Entry 9NBA (electron microscopy, 8.60 A resolution (very low resolution: no residue pairs are listed; an interface is given only as per-side residue counts)); this record covers chains C and E of the 6 polymer chains in the assembly.

== Chain C ==
Name: AUGMIN subunit 3
Organism: Arabidopsis thaliana
Reference sequence: Q0WQE7 (AUG3_ARATH); residues 1-617 here = UniProt positions 1-617
Amino-acid sequence (617 residues; numbered 1 to 617; the number before each row is that of its first residue):
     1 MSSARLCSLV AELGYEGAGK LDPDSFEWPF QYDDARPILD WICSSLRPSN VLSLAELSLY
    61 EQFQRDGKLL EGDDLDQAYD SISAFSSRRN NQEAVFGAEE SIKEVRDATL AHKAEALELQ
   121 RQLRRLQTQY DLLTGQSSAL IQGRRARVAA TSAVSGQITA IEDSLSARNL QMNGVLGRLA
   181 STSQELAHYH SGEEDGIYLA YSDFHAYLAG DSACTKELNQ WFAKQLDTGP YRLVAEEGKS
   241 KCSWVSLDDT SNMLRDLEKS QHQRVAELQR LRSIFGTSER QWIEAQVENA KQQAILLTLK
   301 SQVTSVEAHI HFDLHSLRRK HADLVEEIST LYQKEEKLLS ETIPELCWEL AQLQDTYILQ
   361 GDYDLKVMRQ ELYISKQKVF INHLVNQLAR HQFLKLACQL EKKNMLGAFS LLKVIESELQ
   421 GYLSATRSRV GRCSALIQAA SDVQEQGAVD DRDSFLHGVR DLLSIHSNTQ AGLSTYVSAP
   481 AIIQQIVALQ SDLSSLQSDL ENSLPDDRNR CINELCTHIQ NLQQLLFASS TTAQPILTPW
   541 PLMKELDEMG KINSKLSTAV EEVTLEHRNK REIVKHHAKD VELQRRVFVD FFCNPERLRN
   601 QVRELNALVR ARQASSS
Disordered / not traced: 1-164, 424-617

== Chain E ==
Name: AUGMIN subunit 5
Organism: Arabidopsis thaliana
Reference sequence: Q9FMB4 (AUG5_ARATH); aligned to UniProt positions 1-747 over residues 1-747 (the alignment contains insertions or deletions, so no single offset holds)
Amino-acid sequence (747 residues; numbered 1 to 747; the number before each row is that of its first residue):
     1 MQSLSSSAPT PEAILEWLQK EMGYRQLGPY NGSSKSHVPS IDAIRKICRG NMIPIWNFLI
    61 NRVKSEKTVE RIRRNITVHG GSSNASIGSS VNPGKEESKS KGRRKDKTVT GESSSYAEDR
   121 EAALQERELA AKEVERLRNI VRRQRKDLKA RMLEVSREEA ERKRMLDERA NYRHKQALLE
   181 AYDQQCDEAT RIFAEYHKRL QVYVNQANDA QRSVNSSNEV LSSLSANSER EAVYSTVKGT
   241 KSADDVILME TTRERNIRIV CDLLASRMIE RIRNSFPAYE GNGICSLPEL ETAKLGFEYD
   301 GEITDEMKTV IVNSLRGPPL LLQAIAAYTL RIKTLISREM EKIDVRADAE MLRYKFENNR
   361 VTDNSSSDVS SPSNNQLLER QKAHVQQFLA TEDALNKAAE ARDLCHKFIN RLHGSADTAT
   421 HSFVGGTTQS GSNLRQFELD VWGKEREAAG LRASLNTLLS EIQRLNKLCA ERKEAEDSLK
   481 KKWKKIEEFD ARRSELETIY TTLLKANMDA VAFWNQQPLA AREYASATVI PASEVVVDIS
   541 NSAKDFIEKE VSAFFQSPDN SLYMLPATPQ GLARDPSAIP SICRISAALQ YPAGLEGSDA
   601 SLASVLESLE FCLRVRGSEA CVLEDLAKAI DLVHIRQDLV ESGHSLLDHA FRAQQKYERT
   661 TNYCLDLASE QENTISDQWL PELRTAVQNA QASSEHCKYV RGLLDEWWEQ PASTVVDWVT
   721 VDGQSVAAWQ NHVKQLLAFY DKESLRT
Disordered / not traced: 1-180, 552-747

== How chain C and chain E interact ==
At this resolution (9 A) residue pairs are not listed: 174 residues of chain C and 214 of chain E lie at the interface.

== Overview ==
174 residues of chain C face 214 of chain E across their interface.
Chain C is AUGMIN subunit 3 and chain E is AUGMIN subunit 5, both from Arabidopsis thaliana; the structure,
Augmin/V junction(open), was determined by electron microscopy (same publication as 9NA8, 9NA9, 9NBB and
9NBD).
